4BQ9 - chain A; structure by X-ray diffraction, 2.91 A resolution.

== Chain A ==
Protein: Neogenin
From: Mus musculus
Notes: fragment: fn-type iii domains 5 and 6, residues 883-1083
UniProtKB: P97798 (NEO1_MOUSE); residue numbers follow UniProt; this construct covers 883-1083
Amino-acid sequence (213 residues; numbered 880 to 1092; the number before each row is that of its first residue):
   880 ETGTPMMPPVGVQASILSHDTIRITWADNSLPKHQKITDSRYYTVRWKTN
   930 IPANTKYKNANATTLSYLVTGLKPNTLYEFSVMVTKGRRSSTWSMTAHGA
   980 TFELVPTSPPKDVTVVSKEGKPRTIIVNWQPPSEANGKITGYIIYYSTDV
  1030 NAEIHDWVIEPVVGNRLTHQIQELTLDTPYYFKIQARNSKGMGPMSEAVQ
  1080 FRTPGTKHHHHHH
Disordered / not traced: 880-882, 1088-1092
Covalently attached groups: N-acetylglucosamine (NAG) linked to Asn940
Construct notes: expression tag (880-882, 1084-1092)
UniProt features mapped onto this chain:
  - glycosylation: Asn940 (N-linked (GlcNAc...) asparagine)

== Overview ==
N-acetylglucosamine is covalently linked to Asn940.
Chain A is Neogenin (Mus musculus); the structure, Crystal structure of the FN5 and FN6 domains of NEO1, form
1, was determined by X-ray diffraction, deposited together with 4BQ6, 4BQ7, 4BQ8, 4BQB and 4BQC.
